Entry 8DN3 (electron microscopy, 3.55 A resolution); this record covers chains A and E of the 5 polymer chains in the assembly.

# Chain A
Molecule: Glycine receptor subunit alpha-1
Source organism: Homo sapiens
Reference sequence: P23415 (GLRA1_HUMAN); aligned to UniProt positions 29-395 over residues 1-428 (the alignment contains insertions or deletions, so no single offset holds)
Chain sequence (367 residues; row label = number of the first residue in the row; note: 61 numbers in that range are skipped by the numbering (no residue carries them; nothing is unmodelled there)):
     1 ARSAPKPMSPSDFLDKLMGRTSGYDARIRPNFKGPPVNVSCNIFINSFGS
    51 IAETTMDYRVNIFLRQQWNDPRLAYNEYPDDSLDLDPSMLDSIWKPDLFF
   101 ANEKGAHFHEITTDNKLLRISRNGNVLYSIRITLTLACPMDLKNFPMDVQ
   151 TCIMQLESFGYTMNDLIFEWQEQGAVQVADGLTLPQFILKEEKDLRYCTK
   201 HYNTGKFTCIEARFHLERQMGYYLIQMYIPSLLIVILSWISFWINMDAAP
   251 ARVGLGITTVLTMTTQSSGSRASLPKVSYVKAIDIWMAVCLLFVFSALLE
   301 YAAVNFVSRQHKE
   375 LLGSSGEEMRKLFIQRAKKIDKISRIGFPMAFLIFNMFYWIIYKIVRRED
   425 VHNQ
Not modelled in the structure: 1-7, 375-382, 420-428
Sequence notes: conflict Gly-377 (Ser406 in P23415), Ser-378 (Lys407 in P23415), Gly-380 (Pro409 in P23415)
Curated features (UniProtKB/Swiss-Prot):
  - binding site (glycine): Arg-65, Ser-129, Thr-204
  - binding site (Zn(2+)): Glu-192, Asp-194, His-215
  - binding site (strychnine): Tyr-202 to Phe-207
  - site: Leu-261 (Important for obstruction of the ion pore in the closed conformation)
  - glycosylation: Asn-38 (N-linked (GlcNAc...) asparagine)
Disulfide bonds: Cys-138/Cys-152, Cys-198/Cys-209
Ligand contacts: N-acetylglucosamine (NAG; 2-acetamido-2-deoxy-beta-D-glucopyranose): Asn-31, Pro-35, Pro-36, Asn-38, Ile-167, Glu-169
Reported in the primary citation:
  - contacts within the chain: Ala-251/Val-253
  - mutagenesis - A251C/A302C: unchanged signaling
  - disease-associated variants - R271L, R271P, R271Q: decreased signaling (citing earlier work)
  - mutagenesis - A251C/V253C: decreased signaling in response to hydrogen peroxide

# Chain E
Molecule: Glycine receptor subunit beta, Green fluorescent protein, Glycine receptor beta
Source organism: Homo sapiens
Reference sequence: chimeric construct of P48167, P42212, A0A2K6CAQ3: residues 3-333 from P48167 (GLRB_HUMAN) positions 25-355 (UniProt number = residue number + 22); residues 333-342 from P42212 positions 1-238 (offset varies); residues 342-475 from A0A2K6CAQ3 positions 379-480 (UniProt number = residue number + 5)
Chain sequence (680 residues; row label = number of the first residue in the row; note: 109 numbers in that range are skipped by the numbering (no residue carries them; nothing is unmodelled there); a row labelled like 333A-333Z holds insertion residues (333A, then the next letters in order)):
     3 KSSKKGKGKKKQYLCPSQQSAEDLARVPANSTSNILNRLLVSYDPRIRPN
    53 FKGIPVDVVVNIFINSFGSIQETTMDYRVNIFLRQKWNDPRLKLPSDFRG
   103 SDALTVDPTMYKCLWKPDLFFANEKSANFHDVTQENILLFIFRDGDVLVS
   153 MRLSITLSCPLDLTLFPMDTQRCKMQLESFGYTTDDLRFIWQSGDPVQLE
   203 KIALPQFDIKKEDIEYGNCTKYYKGTGYYTCVEVIFTLRRQVGFYMMGVY
   253 APTLLIVVLSWLSFWINPDASAARVPLGIFSVLSLASECTTLAAELPKVS
   303 YVKALDVWLIACLLFGFASLVEYAVVQVMLN
333A-333Z GGSSAAAVSKGEELFTGVVPILVELD
334A-334Z GDVNGHKFSVSGEGEGDATYGKLTLK
335A-335Z FICTTGKLPVPWPTLVTTFSYGVQCF
336A-336Z SRYPDHMKQHDFFKSAMPEGYVQERT
337A-337Z IFFKDDGNYKTRAEVKFEGDTLVNRI
338A-338Z ELKGIDFKEDGNILGHKLEYNYNSHN
339A-339Z VYIMADKQKNGIKVNFKIRHNIEDGS
340A-340Z VQLADHYQQNTPIGDGPVLLPDNHYL
341A-341Z STQSALSKDPNEKRDHMVLLEFVTAA
342A-342Z GITHGMDELYKSGSGSGVGETRCKKV
343A-343Z CTSKSDLRSNDFSIVGSLPRDFELSN
344A-344Z YDCYGKPIEVNNGLGKSQAKNNKKPP
345A-345D PAKP
   443 VIPTAAKRIDLYARALFPFCFLFFNVIYWSIYL
Not modelled in the structure: 3-32, 333A-333Z, 334A-334Z, 335A-335Z, 336A-336Z, 337A-337Z, 338A-338Z, 339A-339Z, 340A-340Z, 341A-341Z, 342A-342Z, 343A-343Z, 344A-344Z, 345A-345D
Sequence notes: linker (333A-333G, 342L-342M); conflict Val-333H (Met1 in P42212), Gly-342O (Thr380 in A0A2K6CAQ3), Ser-342P (Leu381 in A0A2K6CAQ3), Gly-342Q (Gln382 in A0A2K6CAQ3)
Curated features (UniProtKB/Swiss-Prot):
  - binding site (glycine): Arg-86, Ser-152, Thr-228
  - site: Leu-285 (Important for obstruction of the ion pore in the closed conformation)
  - glycosylation (N-linked (GlcNAc...) asparagine): Asn-32, Asn-220
  - modified residue: Tyr-335U (Z: -2,3-didehydrotyrosine)
  - cross-link: Ser-335T (5-imidazolinone (Ser-Gly))
Disulfide bonds: Cys-161/Cys-175
Glycans and other covalent adducts: N-acetylglucosamine (NAG) linked to Asn-220

# Interface between chain A and chain E
Residue-residue contacts - 73 pairs, chain A then chain E:
  Ser-9(A) / Asp-46(E)  hydrogen bond
  Pro-10(A) / Ile-49(E)  hydrophobic
  Ser-11(A) / Asp-46(E)
  Ser-11(A) / Arg-48(E)  hydrogen bond
  Asn-46(A) / Ala-124(E)
  Ser-47(A) / Lys-127(E)  hydrogen bond
  Ser-50(A) / Thr-76(E)
  Asn-61(A) / Glu-126(E)  hydrogen bond (side chain-backbone)
  Asn-61(A) / Lys-127(E)
  Phe-63(A) / Phe-182(E)  hydrophobic
  Asp-86(A) / Arg-48(E)
  His-109(A) / Glu-126(E)  salt bridge
  His-109(A) / Lys-127(E)
  Glu-110(A) / Phe-131(E)
  Ile-111(A) / Leu-121(E)
  Ile-111(A) / Phe-123(E)  hydrophobic
  Ile-111(A) / Ala-129(E)  hydrophobic
  Ile-111(A) / Leu-155(E)  hydrophobic
  Thr-112(A) / Leu-121(E)  hydrogen bond (side chain-backbone)
  Thr-112(A) / Phe-131(E)
  Thr-112(A) / Met-153(E)
  Thr-113(A) / Pro-119(E)  hydrogen bond (side chain-backbone)
  Thr-113(A) / Asp-120(E)
  Asn-115(A) / Phe-122(E)
  Asn-115(A) / Phe-182(E)
  Lys-116(A) / Phe-182(E)
  Leu-117(A) / Phe-182(E)
  Leu-117(A) / Gly-183(E)
  Arg-119(A) / Gly-183(E)
  Arg-131(A) / Ala-124(E)  hydrogen bond (side chain-backbone)
  Arg-131(A) / Glu-126(E)  hydrogen bond (side chain-backbone)
  Leu-182(A) / Pro-162(E)  hydrophobic
  Thr-183(A) / Pro-162(E)
  Pro-185(A) / Thr-75(E)
  Pro-185(A) / Val-301(E)  hydrophobic
  Gln-186(A) / Lys-300(E)
  Gln-186(A) / Ser-302(E)
  Gln-219(A) / Ser-302(E)
  Tyr-222(A) / Ala-295(E)
  Tyr-222(A) / Val-301(E)
  Tyr-222(A) / Ser-302(E)
  Tyr-222(A) / Tyr-303(E)
  Tyr-222(A) / Asp-308(E)
  Tyr-223(A) / Ser-302(E)
  Ile-225(A) / Val-304(E)  hydrophobic
  Gln-226(A) / Asp-308(E)  hydrogen bond
  Ile-229(A) / Ile-312(E)  hydrophobic
  Pro-230(A) / Leu-315(E)  hydrophobic
  Leu-233(A) / Leu-315(E)  hydrophobic
  Leu-233(A) / Leu-316(E)  hydrophobic
  Leu-233(A) / Phe-319(E)  hydrophobic
  Ile-234(A) / Val-284(E)  hydrophobic
  Ile-236(A) / Phe-319(E)  hydrophobic
  Leu-237(A) / Ile-281(E)  hydrophobic
  Leu-237(A) / Val-284(E)  hydrophobic
  Leu-237(A) / Phe-319(E)  hydrophobic
  Leu-237(A) / Leu-322(E)  hydrophobic
  Ile-240(A) / Ala-326(E)  hydrophobic
  Asn-245(A) / Asn-333(E)
  Ala-248(A) / Ser-273(E)
  Ala-251(A) / Val-277(E)
  Leu-255(A) / Val-277(E)  hydrophobic
  Leu-255(A) / Ile-281(E)  hydrophobic
  Thr-258(A) / Ile-281(E)
  Thr-258(A) / Phe-282(E)
  Thr-258(A) / Leu-285(E)
  Thr-259(A) / Ile-281(E)
  Leu-261(A) / Leu-285(E)  hydrophobic
  Thr-262(A) / Leu-285(E)
  Thr-262(A) / Ala-288(E)
  Gln-266(A) / Ala-288(E)
  Gln-266(A) / Thr-292(E)
  Ala-272(A) / Ala-296(E)  hydrophobic
Other interface residues (no listed pair), chain A (58 interface residues in all): Arg-59, Ser-88, Met-89, His-107, Asp-114, Ser-129, Thr-133, Gly-181, Gly-221, Trp-243, Ile-244, Thr-265, Gly-269
Other interface residues (no listed pair), chain E (53 interface residues in all): Phe-53, Asn-130, Ser-160, Leu-163, Ala-274, Cys-291, Leu-311, Val-323, Gln-329, Val-330

# Overview
Chain A and chain E form an interface of 58 and 53 residues respectively; the contacts include 9 hydrogen
bonds and 1 salt bridge. Polar contacts include His-109(A)/Glu-126(E), Ser-9(A)/Asp-46(E) and
Ser-11(A)/Arg-48(E). From the paper: R271L, R271P and R271Q of chain A reduce signaling; contacts within the
chain involving Ala-251(A) and Val-253(A); 5 substitutions were tested in all.
Here chain A is Glycine receptor subunit alpha-1 and chain E is Glycine receptor subunit beta, Green
fluorescent protein, Glycine receptor beta, both from Homo sapiens. Entry 8DN3 (Cryo-EM structure of human
Glycine Receptor alpha1-beta heteromer, apo state) was determined by electron microscopy, deposited together
with 8DN2, 8DN4 and 8DN5.
